4R4O - chain A; structure by X-ray diffraction, 1.33 A resolution.

[Chain A]
Molecule: Replication protein A 70 kDa DNA-binding subunit
Organism: Homo sapiens
Notes: fragment: N-terminal domain
UniProtKB: P27694 (RFA1_HUMAN); residue numbers follow UniProt; this construct covers 1-120
Sequence (123 residues; row label = number of the first residue in the row; numbers below 1 keep their minus sign (Gly-2 is residue -2)):
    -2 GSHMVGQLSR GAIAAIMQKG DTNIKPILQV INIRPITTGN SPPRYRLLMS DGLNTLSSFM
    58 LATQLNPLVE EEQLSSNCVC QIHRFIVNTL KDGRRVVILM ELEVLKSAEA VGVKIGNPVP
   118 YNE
Construct notes: expression tag (-2 to 0); engineered mutation Arg7 (Glu in P27694)
Ligand contacts: 3HW (5-(4-{[4-(5-carboxyfuran-2-yl)benzyl]carbamothioyl}phenyl)-1-(3,4-dichlorophenyl)-1H-pyrazole-3-carboxylic acid): Ile33, Thr34, Arg41, Arg43, Ser54, Ser55, Phe56, Met57, Ala59, Thr60, Ile83, Asn85, Leu87, Arg91, Arg92, Val93, Ile95, Met97
Curated features (UniProtKB/Swiss-Prot):
  - modified residue: Met1 (N-acetylmethionine)
  - cross-link (Glycyl lysine isopeptide (Lys-Gly)): Lys22 (interchain with G-Cter in ubiquitin), Lys88 (interchain with G-Cter in ubiquitin)
  - mutagenesis: Arg41 (R41E: Loss of HELB-binding; when associated with E-43), Arg43 (R43E: Loss of HELB-binding; when associated with E-41)

[Overview]
Bound to chain A: compound 3HW. From UniProt: 2 mutagenesis sites.
Chain A is Replication protein A 70 kDa DNA-binding subunit (Homo sapiens); the structure, Crystal structure
of RPA70N in complex with
5-(4-((4-(5-carboxyfuran-2-yl)benzyl)carbamothioyl)phenyl)-1-(3,4-dichlorophenyl)-1H-pyrazole-3-carboxylic
acid, was determined by X-ray diffraction (same publication as 4R4C, 4R4I, 4R4Q and 4R4T).
